5JEO - chains B and A; structure by X-ray diffraction, 1.72 A resolution.

[Chain B]
Protein: Rotavirus NSP1 peptide
From: Rotavirus A
Chain sequence (19 residues; each row starts with the number of its first residue):
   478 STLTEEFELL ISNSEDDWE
Disordered / not traced: 478-481, 492-496
Modified positions: Ser-489 (phosphoserine; SEP)
What the authors report for this chain:
  - post-translational modification sites: Ser-489

[Chain A]
Protein: Interferon regulatory factor 3
From: Homo sapiens
UniProt: Q14653 (IRF3_HUMAN); numbering as in UniProt (aligned over 189-427)
Chain sequence (242 residues; numbered 186 to 427; the number before each row is that of its first residue):
   186 SEFENPLKRL LVPGEEWEFE VTAFYRGRQV FQQTISCPEG LRLVGSEVGD RTLPGWPVTL
   246 PDPGMSLTDR GVMSYVRHVL SCLGGGLALW RAGQWLWAQR LGHCHTYWAV SEELLPNSGH
   306 GPDGEVPKDK EGGVFDLGPF IVDLITFTEG SGRSPRYALW FCVGESWPQD QPWTKRLVMV
   366 KVVPTCLRAL VEMARVGGAS SLENTVDLHI SNSHPLSLTS DQYKAYLQDL VEGMDFQGPG
   426 ES
Disordered / not traced: 186-188, 423-427
Differences from the reference sequence: expression tag (186-188)
Curated features (UniProtKB/Swiss-Prot):
  - modified residue: Thr-237 (Phosphothreonine), Thr-244 (Phosphothreonine), Thr-253 (Phosphothreonine), Lys-366 (N6-acetyllysine), Ser-385 (Phosphoserine), Ser-386 (Diphosphoserine), Ser-396 (Phosphoserine), Ser-398 (Phosphoserine), Thr-404 (Phosphothreonine), Ser-427 (Phosphoserine)
  - cross-link (Glycyl lysine isopeptide (Lys-Gly)): Lys-193 (interchain with G-Cter in ISG15), Lys-360 (interchain with G-Cter in ISG15), Lys-366 (interchain with G-Cter in ISG15)
What the authors report for this chain:
  - post-translational modification sites: Thr-253, Ser-386, Ser-396 (citing earlier work)
  - disease-associated variants - R285Q: decreased signaling (citing earlier work)
  - mutagenesis - R285D: abolished signaling in response to Newcastle disease virus (citing earlier work)

[Interface between chain B and chain A]
Pairs across the interface - 26 pairs, chain B then chain A:
  Glu-482(B) / Arg-211(A)  salt bridge
  Glu-482(B) / Lys-360(A)
  Phe-484(B) / Arg-211(A)
  Phe-484(B) / Val-257(A)  hydrophobic
  Phe-484(B) / Tyr-260(A)  hydrophobic
  Phe-484(B) / Glu-350(A)
  Phe-484(B) / Lys-360(A)
  Phe-484(B) / Leu-362(A)  hydrophobic
  Leu-486(B) / Tyr-260(A)  hydrophobic
  Leu-486(B) / His-263(A)
  Leu-486(B) / Gly-349(A)
  Leu-486(B) / Leu-362(A)  hydrophobic
  Leu-487(B) / Cys-289(A)
  Leu-487(B) / His-290(A)  hydrogen bond (backbone-backbone)
  Leu-487(B) / Tyr-292(A)  hydrophobic
  Leu-487(B) / Gly-349(A)  hydrogen bond (backbone-backbone)
  Leu-487(B) / Glu-350(A)
  Leu-487(B) / Ser-351(A)
  Ile-488(B) / Cys-267(A)  hydrophobic
  Ile-488(B) / His-288(A)
  Ile-488(B) / His-290(A)
  Ser-489(B) / Arg-285(A)
  Ser-489(B) / Gly-287(A)
  Ser-489(B) / His-288(A)  hydrogen bond (backbone-backbone)
  Ser-489(B) / Lys-313(A)
  Asn-490(B) / His-288(A)
Other interface residues (no listed pair), chain B (8 interface residues in all): Glu-485
Other interface residues (no listed pair), chain A (18 interface residues in all): Val-264
The authors on this interface:
  - pairs named by the authors: Glu-482(B)/Arg-211(A) (salt bridge), Ser-489(B)/Arg-285(A)
  - interface residues, chain B: Phe-484(B), Leu-486(B), Ile-488(B)

[Summary]
8 residues of chain B face 18 of chain A across their interface; the contacts include 3 hydrogen bonds and 1
salt bridge. Among the polar pairs are Glu-482(B)/Arg-211(A), Leu-487(B)/His-290(A) and Leu-487(B)/Gly-349(A).
The paper describes a salt bridge between Glu-482(B) and Arg-211(A); a contact between Ser-489(B) and
Arg-285(A). The paper reports that R285Q of chain A reduces signaling; interface residues Phe-484(B),
Leu-486(B) and Ile-488(B).
Here chain B is Rotavirus NSP1 peptide (Rotavirus A) and chain A is Interferon regulatory factor 3 (Homo
sapiens). Entry 5JEO (Phosphorylated Rotavirus NSP1 in complex with IRF-3) was determined by X-ray diffraction
(same publication as 5JEJ, 5JEK, 5JEL, 5JEM and 5JER).
